4MTE - chains A and B of the 6 polymer chains in the assembly; structure by X-ray diffraction, 2.50 A resolution.

== Chain A (and B) ==
Name: Zinc uptake regulation protein
Source organism: Escherichia coli
Notes: chain B of this document is another copy of the same molecule, construct and numbering; everything in this record applies to it too
UniProtKB: P0AC51 (ZUR_ECOLI); residue numbers follow UniProt; this construct covers 1-171
Chain sequence (171 residues; row label = number of the first residue in the row):
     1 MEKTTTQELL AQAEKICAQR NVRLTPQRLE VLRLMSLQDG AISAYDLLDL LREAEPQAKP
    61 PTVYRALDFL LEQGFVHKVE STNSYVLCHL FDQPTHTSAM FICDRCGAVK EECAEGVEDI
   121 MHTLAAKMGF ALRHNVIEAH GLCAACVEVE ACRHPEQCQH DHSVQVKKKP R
Not modelled in the structure: 1-3, 153-171 (chain B: 1-2, 153-171)
Metal / ion sites: Zn2+ site 1: His77, Cys88, His96, Glu111; Zn2+ site 2: Cys103, Cys106, Cys143, Cys146
From the paper describing this entry:
  - mutagenesis - C88S, C103S: abolished binding to znuABC operator DNA
  - mutagenesis - C103S: abolished binding to Zn2+
  - mutagenesis - C88S: decreased binding to Zn2+
  - specificity-determining residues: Tyr45 (by similarity / conservation)
  - mutagenesis - D49A, R52A: unchanged binding to Zn2+
  - mutagenesis - R52A (K_d2_ = 220 nM): decreased binding to znuABC operator DNA

== How chain A and chain B interact ==
Pairs across the interface - 5 pairs, chain A then chain B:
  Tyr45(A) with Lys59(B)
  Asp49(A) with Arg52(B), salt bridge
  Arg52(A) with Asp49(B), salt bridge; Arg52(B)
  Lys59(A) with Tyr45(B)
Interface features reported in the paper:
  - specific contacts: Asp49(B)-Arg52(A) (salt bridge)

== In short ==
Chain A and chain B each contribute 4 residues to their interface; the contacts include 2 salt bridges. The
salt-bridged pair is Asp49(A)-Arg52(B). The paper describes a salt bridge between Arg52(A) and Asp49(B). From
the paper: C88S and C103S of chain A abolish binding to znuABC operator DNA; the specificity determinant
Tyr45(A); 4 substitutions were tested in all.
Both chains are Zinc uptake regulation protein (Escherichia coli). Entry 4MTE (Zinc Uptake Regulator Complexed
with Zinc and DNA) was determined by X-ray diffraction, deposited together with 4MTD.
